PDB entry 6I0B | X-ray diffraction, 2.38 A resolution | chain A

== Chain A ==
Protein: Cholinesterase
Source organism: Homo sapiens
Notes: EC 3.1.1.8
UniProt: P06276 (CHLE_HUMAN); residues 1-529 here correspond to UniProt positions 29-557 (UniProt number = residue number + 28)
Amino-acid sequence (529 residues; each row starts with the number of its first residue):
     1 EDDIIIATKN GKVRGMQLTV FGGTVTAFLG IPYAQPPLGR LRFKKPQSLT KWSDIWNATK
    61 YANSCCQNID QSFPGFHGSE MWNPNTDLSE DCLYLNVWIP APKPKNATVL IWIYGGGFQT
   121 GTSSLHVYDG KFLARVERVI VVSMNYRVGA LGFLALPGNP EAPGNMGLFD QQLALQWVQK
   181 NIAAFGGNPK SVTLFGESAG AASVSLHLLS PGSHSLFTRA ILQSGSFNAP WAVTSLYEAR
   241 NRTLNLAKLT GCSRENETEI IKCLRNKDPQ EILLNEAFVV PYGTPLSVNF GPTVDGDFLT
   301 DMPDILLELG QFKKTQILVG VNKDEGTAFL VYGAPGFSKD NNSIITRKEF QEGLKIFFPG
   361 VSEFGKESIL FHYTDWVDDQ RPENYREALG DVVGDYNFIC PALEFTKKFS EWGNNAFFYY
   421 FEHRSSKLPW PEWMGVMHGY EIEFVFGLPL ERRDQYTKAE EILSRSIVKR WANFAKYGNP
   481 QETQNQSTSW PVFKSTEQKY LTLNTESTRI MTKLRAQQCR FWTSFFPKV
Disordered / not traced: 1-3
Disulfides: C65-C92, C252-C263, C400-C519
Glycans and other covalent adducts: glycan linked to N57, N241; N-acetylglucosamine (NAG) linked to N106, N256, N341, N485
Sequence notes: engineered mutation Q17 (Asn45 in P06276), Q455 (Asn483 in P06276), Q481 (Asn509 in P06276), Q486 (Asn514 in P06276)
Small-molecule neighbours: 9A5 ((2S)-2-azanyl-N-[6-[(6-chloranyl-1,2,3,4-tetrahydroacridin-9-yl)amino]hexyl]-3-(1H-indol-3-yl)propanamide): D70, W82, G115, G116, G117, Q119, T120, Y128, E197, S198, T284, P285, L286, S287, N289, A328, F329, Y332, W430, M434, M437, H438, G439, Y440
Swiss-Prot annotation at these positions:
  - active site: S198 (Acyl-ester intermediate), E325 (Charge relay system), H438 (Charge relay system)
  - binding site (tacrine): W82, H438
  - binding site (substrate): G116, G117
  - modified residue: S198 (Phosphoserine)
  - glycosylation (N-linked (GlcNAc...) asparagine): N57 (complex), N106 (complex), N241 (complex), N256 (complex), N341 (complex), N485
From the paper describing this entry:
  - binding site for 9A5: W82, T120, S287, A328, W430, M434, H438, Y440

== Summary ==
Ligands of chain A: compound 9A5. Covalently linked N-acetylglucosamine: at N106, N256, N341 and N485. From
UniProt: 3 active-site residues, tacrine-binding residues W82 and H438 and substrate-binding residues G116 and
G117. The paper reports a binding site for 9A5 at W82, T120 and S287 among others.
Chain A is Cholinesterase (Homo sapiens); the structure, Human butyrylcholinesterase in complex with the S
enantiomer of a chlorotacrine-tryptophan multi-target inhibitor, was determined by X-ray diffraction,
deposited together with 6I0C and 5NUU.
